PDB entry 9GD7 | electron microscopy, 4.25 A resolution (low resolution: residue-level contacts below are approximate; hydrogen-bond / salt-bridge calls are withheld) | chains M and T of the 10 polymer chains in the assembly

== Chain M ==
Protein: Protein PAXX
Organism: Homo sapiens
UniProtKB: Q9BUH6 (PAXX_HUMAN); residues 1-204 here = UniProt positions 1-204
Sequence (204 residues; numbered 1 to 204; the number before each row is that of its first residue):
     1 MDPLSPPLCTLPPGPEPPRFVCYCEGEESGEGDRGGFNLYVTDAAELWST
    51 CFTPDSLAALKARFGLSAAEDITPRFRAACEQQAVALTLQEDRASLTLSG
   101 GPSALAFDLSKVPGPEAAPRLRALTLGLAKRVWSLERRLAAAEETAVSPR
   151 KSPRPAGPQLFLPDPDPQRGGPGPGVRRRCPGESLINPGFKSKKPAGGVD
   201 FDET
Not modelled in the structure: 1-179, 203-204
UniProt features mapped onto this chain:
  - region: Gly171 to Thr204 (Mediates interaction with XRCC5/Ku80 and XRCC6/Ku70 and association with the non-homologous end joining core complex)
  - motif: Phe190 to Thr204 (XLM)
  - modified residue: Ser134 (Phosphoserine), Thr145 (Phosphothreonine), Ser148 (Phosphoserine), Ser152 (Phosphoserine)
  - mutagenesis: Leu96 to Leu109 (Loss of function in DNA non-homologous end joining (NHEJ)), Ser134 (S134A: Does not affect interaction with the DNA-bound XRCC5/Ku80 and XRCC6/Ku70 heterodimer; when associated with 145-D--152; S134D: Phospho-mimetic mutant ...), Thr145 to Ser152 (Does not affect interaction with the DNA-bound XRCC5/Ku80 and XRCC6/Ku70 heterodimer; when associated with A-134; Phospho-mimetic mutant ...), Arg177 to Arg179 (Abolishes the association with the non-homologous end joining complex. Abolished interaction with XRCC6/Ku70), Ser184 (S184E: Abolished interaction with XRCC5/Ku80 and XRCC6/Ku70), Ile186 to Asn187 (Abolishes the association with the non-homologous end joining complex), Val199 to Phe201 (Abolished interaction with XRCC5/Ku80 and XRCC6/Ku70), Phe201 (F201A: Abolishes the association with the non-homologous end joining complex and localization to double-strand break sites. Abolished interaction with XRCC6/Ku70)

== Chain T ==
Protein: X-ray repair cross-complementing protein 6
Organism: Homo sapiens
Notes: EC 3.6.4.-, 4.2.99.-
UniProtKB: P12956 (XRCC6_HUMAN); residues 1-609 here = UniProt positions 1-609
Sequence (609 residues; each row starts with the number of its first residue):
     1 MSGWESYYKTEGDEEAEEEQEENLEASGDYKYSGRDSLIFLVDASKAMFE
    51 SQSEDELTPFDMSIQCIQSVYISKIISSDRDLLAVVFYGTEKDKNSVNFK
   101 NIYVLQELDNPGAKRILELDQFKGQQGQKRFQDMMGHGSDYSLSEVLWVC
   151 ANLFSDVQFKMSHKRIMLFTNEDNPHGNDSAKASRARTKAGDLRDTGIFL
   201 DLMHLKKPGGFDISLFYRDIISIAEDEDLRVHFEESSKLEDLLRKVRAKE
   251 TRKRALSRLKLKLNKDIVISVGIYNLVQKALKPPPIKLYRETNEPVKTKT
   301 RTFNTSTGGLLLPSDTKRSQIYGSRQIILEKEETEELKRFDDPGLMLMGF
   351 KPLVLLKKHHYLRPSLFVYPEESLVIGSSTLFSALLIKCLEKEVAALCRY
   401 TPRRNIPPYFVALVPQEEELDDQKIQVTPPGFQLVFLPFADDKRKMPFTE
   451 KIMATPEQVGKMKAIVEKLRFTYRSDSFENPVLQQHFRNLEALALDLMEP
   501 EQAVDLTLPKVEAMNKRLGSLVDEFKELVYPPDYNPEGKVTKRKHDNEGS
   551 GSKRPKVEYSEEELKTHISKGTLGKFTVPMLKEACRAYGLKSGLKKQELL
   601 EALTKHFQD
Not modelled in the structure: 1-31, 223-228, 539-609
UniProt features mapped onto this chain:
  - region: Val578 to Glu583 (Interaction with BAX)
  - active site: Lys31 (Schiff-base intermediate with DNA)
  - modified residue: Ser2 (N-acetylserine), Ser6 (Phosphoserine), Ser27 (Phosphoserine), Lys31 (N6-acetyllysine), Ser51 (Phosphoserine), Ser306 (Phosphoserine), Lys317 (N6-acetyllysine), Lys331 (N6-acetyllysine), Lys338 (N6-acetyllysine), Thr455 (Phosphothreonine), Lys461 (N6-acetyllysine), Ser477 (Phosphoserine), Ser520 (Phosphoserine), Lys539 (N6-acetyllysine), Lys542 (N6-acetyllysine), Lys544 (N6-acetyllysine), Ser550 (Phosphoserine), Lys553 (N6-acetyllysine), Lys556 (N6-acetyllysine), Ser560 (Phosphoserine) and 1 more in UniProt
  - cross-link (Glycyl lysine isopeptide (Lys-Gly)): Lys287 (interchain with G-Cter in SUMO2), Lys317 (interchain with G-Cter in SUMO2), Lys556 (interchain with G-Cter in SUMO2)
  - mutagenesis: Lys31 (K31A: Diminishes the ability to form a Schiff base. Abolishes adduct formation; when associated with A-160 and A-164), Lys160 (K160A: Abolishes adduct formation; when associated with A-31 and A-160), Lys164 (K164A: Abolishes adduct formation; when associated with A-31 and A-164), Lys539 (K539Q: Complete loss of suppression of BAX-induced apoptosis; K539R: No effect on suppression of BAX-induced apoptosis), Lys542 (K542Q: Complete loss of suppression of BAX-induced apoptosis; K542R: No effect on suppression of BAX-induced apoptosis), Lys544 (K544R: No effect on suppression of BAX-induced apoptosis), Lys553 (K553Q: Partial loss of suppression of BAX-induced apoptosis; K553R: No effect on suppression of BAX-induced apoptosis), Lys556 (K556R: No effect on suppression of BAX-induced apoptosis), Lys570 (K570R: Loss of methylation; loss of anti-apoptotic activity; no effect on XRCC5 stabilization)

== Chain M / chain T interface ==
Contacting residue pairs (34; chain M residue first):
  Asn187(M) - Glu250(T)
  Pro188(M) - Asp36(T)
  Pro188(M) - His163(T)
  Phe190(M) - Glu250(T)
  Phe190(M) - Thr251(T)
  Lys193(M) - Arg244(T)
  Lys194(M) - Arg244(T)
  Lys194(M) - Asp476(T)
  Lys194(M) - Ser477(T)
  Pro195(M) - Arg244(T)
  Ala196(M) - Asp476(T)
  Ala196(M) - Ser477(T)
  Ala196(M) - Glu479(T)
  Ala196(M) - Leu506(T)
  Gly197(M) - Arg474(T)
  Gly197(M) - Ser477(T)
  Gly197(M) - Leu506(T)
  Gly198(M) - Arg474(T)
  Gly198(M) - Ser477(T)
  Gly198(M) - Phe478(T)
  Gly198(M) - Leu506(T)
  Val199(M) - Phe471(T)
  Val199(M) - Arg474(T)
  Val199(M) - Lys510(T)
  Asp200(M) - Phe471(T)
  Asp200(M) - Arg474(T)
  Phe201(M) - Leu469(T)
  Phe201(M) - Arg470(T)
  Phe201(M) - Lys510(T)
  Phe201(M) - Met514(T)
  Phe201(M) - Arg517(T)
  Asp202(M) - Lys468(T)
  Asp202(M) - Arg470(T)
  Asp202(M) - Phe471(T)
Also at the interface, not in a pair above, chain M (16 interface residues in all): Pro181, Gly182, Ile186
Also at the interface, not in a pair above, chain T (22 interface residues in all): Leu242, Val246, Arg252, Gln423

== In short ==
The interface between chain M and chain T involves 16 residues on one side and 22 on the other. From UniProt:
18 mutagenesis sites on chain M; active-site residue Lys31(T) and 9 mutagenesis sites on chain T.
Chain M is Protein PAXX and chain T is X-ray repair cross-complementing protein 6, both from Homo sapiens; the
structure, DNA-PK Ku80 mediated dimer bound to DNA polymerase Lambda and DNA ligase 4/XRCC4, was determined by
electron microscopy.
